4HWA - chains A and G of the 7 polymer chains in the assembly; structure by X-ray diffraction, 4.37 A resolution (low resolution: residue-level contacts below are approximate; hydrogen-bond / salt-bridge calls are withheld).

Chain A (and G):
Molecule: Small-conductance mechanosensitive channel
From: Escherichia coli
Notes: chain G of this document is another copy of the same molecule, construct and numbering; everything in this record applies to it too
UniProtKB: P0C0S1 (MSCS_ECOLI); residue numbers follow UniProt; this construct covers 1-286
Chain sequence (306 residues; row label = number of the first residue in the row; numbers below 1 keep their minus sign (Met-19 is residue -19)):
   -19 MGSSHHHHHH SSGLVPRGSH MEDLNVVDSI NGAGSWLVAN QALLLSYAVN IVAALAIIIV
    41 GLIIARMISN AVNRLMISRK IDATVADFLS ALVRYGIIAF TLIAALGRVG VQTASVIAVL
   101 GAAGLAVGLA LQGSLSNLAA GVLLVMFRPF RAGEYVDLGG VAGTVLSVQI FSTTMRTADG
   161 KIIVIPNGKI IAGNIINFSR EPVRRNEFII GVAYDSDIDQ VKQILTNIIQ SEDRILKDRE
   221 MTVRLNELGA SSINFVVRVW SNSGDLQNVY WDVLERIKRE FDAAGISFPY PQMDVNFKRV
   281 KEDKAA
Unresolved in the structure: -19 to 24, 282-286
Differences from the reference sequence: expression tag (-19 to 0)

How chain A and chain G interact:
Pairs across the interface - 92 pairs, chain A then chain G:
  Leu86(A) with Phe80(G)
  Gln92(A) with Thr93(G)
  Ser95(A) with Phe80(G); Ile83(G); Ile97(G)
  Val96(A) with Phe80(G)
  Ala98(A) with Ile97(G)
  Val99(A) with Gly76(G); Ala79(G); Phe80(G)
  Ala103(A) with Leu72(G)
  Val107(A) with Phe68(G); Leu72(G)
  Ala110(A) with Leu115(G); Ala119(G)
  Ser114(A) with Leu123(G)
  Val141(A) with Asn174(G)
  Ile150(A) with Phe127(G)
  Phe151(A) with Leu123(G)
  Arg156(A) with Glu181(G)
  Ala158(A) with Arg185(G); Trp240(G)
  Asp159(A) with Arg184(G); Arg185(G)
  Gly160(A) with Glu181(G); Val183(G); Arg184(G)
  Lys161(A) with Asn177(G); Phe178(G); Arg184(G)
  Ile162(A) with Ile175(G); Ile176(G); Asn177(G); Arg180(G)
  Ile163(A) with Ile175(G); Ile176(G)
  Val164(A) with Pro129(G); Asn174(G); Ile175(G)
  Ile165(A) with Asn174(G)
  Pro166(A) with Ile171(G); Ala172(G); Gly173(G)
  Lys169(A) with Asn174(G)
  Asn248(A) with Arg224(G)
  Tyr250(A) with Asn226(G)
  Trp251(A) with Arg224(G); Leu225(G); Asn226(G); Arg238(G)
  Asp252(A) with Arg224(G)
  Leu254(A) with Leu225(G); Asn226(G); Glu227(G); Leu228(G)
  Glu255(A) with Ile198(G); Lys202(G); Arg224(G)
  Lys258(A) with Tyr194(G); Ile198(G); Leu225(G); Ile233(G)
  Arg259(A) with Ile198(G); Asp199(G)
  Phe268(A) with Tyr194(G); Leu228(G)
  Tyr270(A) with Tyr194(G); Ala230(G); Ser231(G); Gln272(G); Asp274(G)
  Pro271(A) with Ala230(G); Gln272(G); Met273(G); Asp274(G)
  Gln272(A) with Asp274(G); Asn276(G)
  Met273(A) with Asp274(G); Val275(G); Asn276(G)
  Asp274(A) with Asn276(G)
  Val275(A) with Val275(G); Asn276(G); Phe277(G); Lys278(G)
  Asn276(A) with Lys278(G)
  Phe277(A) with Phe277(G); Lys278(G); Arg279(G); Val280(G)
  Lys278(A) with Val280(G)
  Arg279(A) with Arg279(G)
Also at the interface, not in a pair above, chain A (50 interface residues in all): Val91, Ala94, Ala106, Leu109, Gly139, Ile190, Asp262
Also at the interface, not in a pair above, chain G (52 interface residues in all): Gln112, Thr222, Val236

Overview:
50 residues of chain A face 52 of chain G across their interface.
Both chains are Small-conductance mechanosensitive channel (Escherichia coli). Entry 4HWA (Crystal Structure
of Escherichia coli MscS Wildtype (Open State)) was determined by X-ray diffraction (same publication as
4HW9).
